Entry 5YC7 (X-ray diffraction, 2.00 A resolution); this record covers chain U.

== Chain U ==
Molecule: Urokinase-type plasminogen activator
Source organism: Homo sapiens
Notes: EC 3.4.21.73; fragment: Urokinase-type plasminogen activator chain B
Reference sequence: P00749 (UROK_HUMAN); the construct lacks a stretch of the UniProt sequence and is renumbered around it, so the offset changes along the chain: 16-37 = UniProt 179-200; 38-60 = UniProt 205-227; 63-97 = UniProt 234-268; 98-110 = UniProt 271-283; 5 more segments
Sequence (246 residues; each row starts with the number of its first residue; note: 1 number in that range is skipped by the numbering (no residue carries it; nothing is unmodelled there); a row labelled like 37A-37D holds insertion residues (37A, then the next letters in order)):
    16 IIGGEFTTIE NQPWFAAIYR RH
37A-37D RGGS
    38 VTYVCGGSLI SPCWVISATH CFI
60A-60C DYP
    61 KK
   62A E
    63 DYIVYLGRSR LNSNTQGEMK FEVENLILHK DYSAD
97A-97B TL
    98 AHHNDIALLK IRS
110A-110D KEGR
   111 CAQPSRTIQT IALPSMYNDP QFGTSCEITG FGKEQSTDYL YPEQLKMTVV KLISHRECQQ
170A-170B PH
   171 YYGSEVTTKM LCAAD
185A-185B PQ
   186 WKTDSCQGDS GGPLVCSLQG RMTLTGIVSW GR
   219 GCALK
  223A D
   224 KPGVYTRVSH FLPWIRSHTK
Disulfide bonds: Cys-42/Cys-58, Cys-50/Cys-111, Cys-136/Cys-201, Cys-168/Cys-182, Cys-191/Cys-220
Construct notes: conflict Ala-122 (Cys299 in P00749), Gln-145 (Asn322 in P00749)
Residues lining bound ligands: 1-(4-bromophenyl)methanamine (PZH): His-57, Asp-189, Ser-190, Cys-191, Gln-192, Ser-195, Val-213, Ser-214, Trp-215, Gly-216, Gly-219, Cys-220, Gly-226
UniProt features mapped onto this chain:
  - active site (Charge relay system): His-57, Asp-102, Ser-195
  - modified residue: Ser-146 (Phosphoserine)
What the authors report for this chain:
  - binding site for 1-(4-bromophenyl)methanamine: Asp-189, Ser-190 to Gln-192, Ser-195, Trp-215 to Arg-217

== Overview ==
Bound to chain U: 1-(4-bromophenyl)methanamine. UniProt lists 3 active-site residues. The paper reports a
binding site for 1-(4-bromophenyl)methanamine at Asp-189, Ser-190 and Ser-195 among others.
Chain U is Urokinase-type plasminogen activator (Homo sapiens); the structure, The crystal structure of uPA in
complex with 4-Bromobenzylamirne at pH7.4, was determined by X-ray diffraction together with 5Z1C and 5YC6
from the same study.
